Entry 6H1T (X-ray diffraction, 2.08 A resolution); this record covers chain A.

Chain A:
Protein: Bifunctional cytochrome P450/NADPH--P450 reductase
Organism: Bacillus megaterium
Notes: EC 1.14.14.1, 1.6.2.4
UniProtKB: A0A1Q8UP87 (A0A1Q8UP87_BACME); residues 1-458 here correspond to UniProt positions 2-459 (UniProt number = residue number + 1)
Amino-acid sequence (458 residues; row label = number of the first residue in the row):
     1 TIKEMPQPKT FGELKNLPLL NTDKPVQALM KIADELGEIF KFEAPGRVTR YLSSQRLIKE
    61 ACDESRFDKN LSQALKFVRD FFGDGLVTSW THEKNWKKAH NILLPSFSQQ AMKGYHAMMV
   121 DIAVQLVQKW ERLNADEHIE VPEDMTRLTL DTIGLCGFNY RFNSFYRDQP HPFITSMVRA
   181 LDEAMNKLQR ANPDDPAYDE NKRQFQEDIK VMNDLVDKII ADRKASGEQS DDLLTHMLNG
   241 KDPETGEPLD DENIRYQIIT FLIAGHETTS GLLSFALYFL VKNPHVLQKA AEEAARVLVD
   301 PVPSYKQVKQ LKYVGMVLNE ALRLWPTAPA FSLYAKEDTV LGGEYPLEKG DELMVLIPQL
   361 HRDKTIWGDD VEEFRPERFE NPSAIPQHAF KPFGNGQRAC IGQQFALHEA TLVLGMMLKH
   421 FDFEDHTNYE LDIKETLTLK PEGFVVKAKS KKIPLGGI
Unresolved in the structure: 457-458
Construct notes: engineered mutation Phe-82 (Ala83 in A0A1Q8UP87), Val-87 (Phe88 in A0A1Q8UP87)
Metal / ion sites: heme Fe: Cys-400 (together with clotrimazole)
Residues lining bound ligands:
  - clotrimazole (CL6; 1-[(2-chlorophenyl)(diphenyl)methyl]-1H-imidazole): Leu-75, Phe-82, Val-87, Thr-260, Ile-263, Ala-264, Glu-267, Thr-268, Thr-327, Ala-328, Ala-330, Cys-400, Leu-437, Thr-438
  - heme (HEM): Lys-69, Leu-75, Leu-86, Val-87, Trp-96, Phe-107, Ile-153, Phe-261, Ala-264, Gly-265, Thr-268, Thr-269, Leu-272, Leu-322, Thr-327, Ala-328, Phe-331, Pro-392, Phe-393, Gly-394, Arg-398, Ala-399, Cys-400, Ile-401, Gly-402, Phe-405, Ala-406
What the authors report for this chain:
  - binding site for clotrimazole: Ala-264, Glu-267, Thr-268, Leu-437
  - conformationally variable residues (loop rearrangement): Glu-267, Leu-437

In short:
Bound to chain A: heme and clotrimazole. From the paper: a binding site for clotrimazole at Ala-264, Glu-267
and Thr-268 among others; conformational variability at Glu-267 and Leu-437.
Chain A is Bifunctional cytochrome P450/NADPH--P450 reductase (Bacillus megaterium); the structure, Structure
of the BM3 heme domain in complex with clotrimazole, was determined by X-ray diffraction together with 6H1L,
6H1O and 6H1S from the same study.
